7CH0 - chains E and C of the 12 polymer chains in the assembly; structure by electron microscopy, 3.70 A resolution.

Chain E:
Protein: Phospholipid ABC transporter ATP-binding protein MlaF
Source organism: Escherichia coli K-12
UniProtKB: A0A4V3YUQ9 (A0A4V3YUQ9_ECOLI); numbering as in UniProt (aligned over 1-269)
Chain sequence (269 residues; numbered 1 to 269; the number before each row is that of its first residue):
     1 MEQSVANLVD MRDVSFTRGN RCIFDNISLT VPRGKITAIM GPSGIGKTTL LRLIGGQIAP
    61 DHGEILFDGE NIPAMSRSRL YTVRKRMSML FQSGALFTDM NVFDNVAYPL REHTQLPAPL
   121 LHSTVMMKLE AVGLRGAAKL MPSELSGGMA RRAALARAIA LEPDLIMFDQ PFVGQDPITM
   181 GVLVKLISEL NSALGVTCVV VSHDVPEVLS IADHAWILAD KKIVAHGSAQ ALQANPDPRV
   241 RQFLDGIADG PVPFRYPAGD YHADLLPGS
Not modelled in the structure: 1-4, 268-269
Differences from the reference sequence: engineered mutation Gln170 (Glu in A0A4V3YUQ9)
Residues lining bound ligands:
  - ATP (adenosine-5'-triphosphate), molecule 1: Arg18, Ile23, Ser43, Gly44, Ile45, Gly46, Lys47, Thr48, Thr49, Arg52, Gln92, Gln170, His203, Tyr256
  - ATP, molecule 2: Ser143, Glu144, Leu145, Ser146, Gly147, Gly148, Met149, Gly174
Reported in the primary citation:
  - binding site for ATP: Lys47, Thr48, Ser146

Chain C:
Protein: Lipid asymmetry maintenance protein MlaB
Source organism: Escherichia coli K-12
UniProtKB: A0A4S5B5E3 (A0A4S5B5E3_ECOLI); residue numbers follow UniProt; this construct covers 1-97
Chain sequence (97 residues; row label = number of the first residue in the row):
     1 MSESLSWMQT GDTLALSGEL DQDVLLPLWE MREEAVKGIT CIDLSRVSRV DTGGLALLLH
    61 LIDLAKKQGN NVTLQGVNDK VYTLAKLYNL PADVLPR
Not modelled in the structure: 1-3
Reported in the primary citation:
  - mutagenesis - Q22A, T52A: decreased growth in response to SDS/EDTA

How chain E and chain C interact:
Contacting residue pairs - 13 pairs, chain E then chain C:
  Arg255(E) - Asn89(C)
  Tyr261(E) - Tyr88(C)
  Tyr261(E) - Asn89(C)  hydrogen bond (side chain-backbone)
  Tyr261(E) - Leu90(C)
  Tyr261(E) - Pro91(C)
  His262(E) - Asp93(C)  salt bridge
  Leu265(E) - Leu59(C)  hydrophobic
  Leu265(E) - Leu90(C)  hydrophobic
  Leu266(E) - Leu59(C)
  Leu266(E) - His60(C)
  Leu266(E) - Asp63(C)
  Leu266(E) - Val94(C)  hydrophobic
  Pro267(E) - His60(C)

Overview:
6 residues of chain E and 9 residues of chain C are in contact; the contacts include 1 hydrogen bond and 1
salt bridge. Polar contacts include His262(E)-Asp93(C) and Tyr261(E)-Asn89(C). From the paper: a binding site
for ATP at Lys47(E), Thr48(E) and Ser146(E); Q22A and T52A of chain C reduce growth in response to SDS/EDTA.
Here chain E is Phospholipid ABC transporter ATP-binding protein MlaF and chain C is Lipid asymmetry
maintenance protein MlaB, both from Escherichia coli K-12. Entry 7CH0 (The overall structure of the MlaFEDB
complex in ATP-bound EQclose conformation (Mutation of E170Q on MlaF)) was determined by electron microscopy
(same publication as 7CGE and 7CGN).
